PDB entry 7T3D | electron microscopy, 3.38 A resolution | chains A and I of the 18 polymer chains in the assembly

Chain A:
Name: Hemagglutinin HA1 chain
Organism: Influenza A virus (A/California/04/2009(H1N1))
UniProt: C3W5S1 (C3W5S1_I09A0); the construct lacks a stretch of the UniProt sequence, so the offset changes along the chain: 11-55 = UniProt 18-62; 56-83 = UniProt 64-91; 84-92 = UniProt 93-101; 93-125 = UniProt 103-135; 3 more segments
Sequence (331 residues; numbered 7 to 329 plus 8 insertion-coded residues; the number before each row is that of its first residue; a row labelled like 125A-125C holds insertion residues (125A, then the next letters in order)):
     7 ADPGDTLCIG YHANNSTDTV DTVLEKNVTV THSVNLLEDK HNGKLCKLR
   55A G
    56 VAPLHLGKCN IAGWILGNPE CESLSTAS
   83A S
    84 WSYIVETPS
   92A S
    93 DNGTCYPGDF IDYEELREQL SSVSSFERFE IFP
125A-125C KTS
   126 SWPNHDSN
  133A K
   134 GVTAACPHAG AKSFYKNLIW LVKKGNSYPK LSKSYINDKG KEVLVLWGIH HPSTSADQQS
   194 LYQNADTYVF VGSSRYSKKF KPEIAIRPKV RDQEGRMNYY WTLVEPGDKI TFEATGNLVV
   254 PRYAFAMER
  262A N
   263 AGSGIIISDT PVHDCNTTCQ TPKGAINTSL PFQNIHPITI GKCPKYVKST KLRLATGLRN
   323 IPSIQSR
Disordered / not traced: 7-9, 326-329
Construct notes: expression tag (7-10)
Disulfide bonds: Cys52-Cys277, Cys64-Cys76, Cys97-Cys139, Cys281-Cys305
Glycans and other covalent adducts: N-acetylglucosamine (NAG) linked to Asn21, Asn33, Asn94, Asn278, Asn289

Chain I:
Name: Hemagglutinin HA2 chain
Organism: Influenza A virus (A/California/04/2009(H1N1))
UniProt: C3W5S1 (C3W5S1_I09A0); residues 1-174 here correspond to UniProt positions 345-518 (UniProt number = residue number + 344)
Sequence (174 residues; each row starts with the number of its first residue):
     1 GLFGAIAGFI EGGWTGMVDG WYGYHHQNEQ GSGYAADLKS TQNAIDKITN KVNSVIEKMN
    61 TQFTAVGKEF NHLEKRIENL NKKVDDGFLD IWTYNAELLV LLENERTLDY HDSNVKNLYE
   121 KVRSQLKNNA KEIGNGCFEF YHKCDNTCME SVKNGTYDYP KYSEEAKLNR EEID
Disordered / not traced: 1-8, 172-174
Construct notes: engineered mutation Lys47 (Glu391 in C3W5S1)
Disulfide bonds: Cys144-Cys148
Glycans and other covalent adducts: N-acetylglucosamine (NAG) linked to Asn154

How chain A and chain I interact:
Contacting residue pairs - 8 pairs, chain A then chain I:
  Asp104(A) - Leu73(I)
  Glu106(A) - Arg76(I)
  Glu107(A) - Leu73(I)
  Glu107(A) - Glu74(I)
  Glu107(A) - Lys75(I)  hydrogen bond (side chain-backbone)
  Glu107(A) - Arg76(I)  salt bridge
  Glu110(A) - Asn79(I)  hydrogen bond
  Lys307(A) - Asp90(I)  salt bridge
Also at the interface, not in a pair above, chain A (7 interface residues in all): Gln111, Leu236
Also at the interface, not in a pair above, chain I (7 interface residues in all): His72

Summary:
Chain A and chain I each contribute 7 residues to their interface, with 2 hydrogen bonds and 2 salt bridges.
Polar contacts include Glu107(A)-Arg76(I), Lys307(A)-Asp90(I) and Glu107(A)-Lys75(I). Covalently linked
N-acetylglucosamine: at Asn21(A), Asn33(A), Asn94(A), Asn278(A) and Asn289(A). Covalently linked
N-acetylglucosamine: at Asn154(I).
Chain A is Hemagglutinin HA1 chain and chain I is Hemagglutinin HA2 chain, both from Influenza A virus
(A/California/04/2009(H1N1)); the structure, CryoEM map of anchor 222-1C06 Fab and lateral patch 2B05 Fab
binding H1 HA, was determined by electron microscopy.
